6XKW - chains C and P of the 11 polymer chains in the assembly; structure by electron microscopy, 5.20 A resolution (low resolution: residue-level contacts below are approximate; hydrogen-bond / salt-bridge calls are withheld).

== Chain C (and P) ==
Molecule: Cytochrome b
Source organism: Rhodobacter capsulatus (strain ATCC BAA-309 / NBRC 16581 / SB1003)
Notes: chain P of this document is another copy of the same molecule, construct and numbering; everything in this record applies to it too
UniProtKB: D5ANZ3 (CYB_RHOCB); residue numbers follow UniProt; this construct covers 1-437
Sequence (437 residues; each row starts with the number of its first residue):
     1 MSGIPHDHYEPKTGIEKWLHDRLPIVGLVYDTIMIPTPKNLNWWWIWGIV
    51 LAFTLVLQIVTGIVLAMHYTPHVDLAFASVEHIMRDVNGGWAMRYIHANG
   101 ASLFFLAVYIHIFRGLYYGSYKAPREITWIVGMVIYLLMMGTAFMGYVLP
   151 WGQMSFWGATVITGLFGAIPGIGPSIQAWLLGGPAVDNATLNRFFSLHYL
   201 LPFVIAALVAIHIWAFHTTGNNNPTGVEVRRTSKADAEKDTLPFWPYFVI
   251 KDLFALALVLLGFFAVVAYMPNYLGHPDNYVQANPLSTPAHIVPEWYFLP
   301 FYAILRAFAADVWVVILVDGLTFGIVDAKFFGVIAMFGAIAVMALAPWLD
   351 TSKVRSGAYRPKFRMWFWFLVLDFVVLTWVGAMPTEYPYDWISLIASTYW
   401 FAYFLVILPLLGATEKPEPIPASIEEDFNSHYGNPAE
Not modelled in the structure: 1, 233-236, 429-437
Bound ions: heme c Fe site 1: His97, His198; heme c Fe site 2: His111, His212
Ligand contacts:
  - heme c (HEC), molecule 1: Trp45, Gly48, Ile49, Leu51, Ala52, Phe104, His111, Ile112, Arg114, Ser120, Arg125, Thr128, Trp129, Gly132, Met133, Ile135, Tyr136, Val209, His212, Phe216, Thr219, Gly220, Asn221, Asn222
  - heme c (HEC), molecule 2: Leu55, Gln58, Ile59, Gly62, Ile63, Leu65, Ala66, Tyr69, Arg94, His97, Ala98, Ala101, Phe104, Met139, Thr142, Ala143, Gly146, Tyr147, Leu149, Pro150, Phe195, His198, Tyr199, Pro202, Ile205, Asn279, Tyr297
Swiss-Prot annotation at these positions:
  - binding site (heme b): His97, His111, His198, His212
  - mutagenesis: Phe144 (F144L/S: Loss of binding affinity for ubiquinone and ubiquinol)

== Interface between chain C and chain P ==
Residue-residue contacts (39; chain C residue first):
  Trp18(C) - Pro124(P)
  Trp18(C) - Glu126(P)
  Asp21(C) - Ile127(P)
  Asp21(C) - Thr218(P)
  Arg22(C) - Ile211(P)
  Arg22(C) - Ala215(P)
  Leu23(C) - Trp214(P)
  Pro24(C) - Trp214(P)
  Ile63(C) - Ser196(P)
  Ile63(C) - Leu200(P)
  Met67(C) - Asn192(P)
  Tyr69(C) - Asn192(P)
  Thr70(C) - Pro71(P)
  Thr70(C) - His72(P)
  Pro71(C) - Thr70(P)
  Pro71(C) - Pro71(P)
  His72(C) - Thr70(P)
  Leu75(C) - Leu75(P)
  Pro124(C) - Trp18(P)
  Glu126(C) - Trp18(P)
  Ile127(C) - Asp21(P)
  Asn192(C) - Met67(P)
  Asn192(C) - Tyr69(P)
  Phe195(C) - Phe195(P)
  Ser196(C) - Ile63(P)
  Ser196(C) - Tyr199(P)
  Tyr199(C) - Ser196(P)
  Tyr199(C) - Tyr199(P)
  Tyr199(C) - Leu200(P)
  Leu200(C) - Ile63(P)
  Leu200(C) - Tyr199(P)
  Leu200(C) - Phe203(P)
  Phe203(C) - Leu200(P)
  Ile211(C) - Arg22(P)
  Trp214(C) - Leu23(P)
  Trp214(C) - Pro24(P)
  Ala215(C) - Arg22(P)
  Thr218(C) - Asp21(P)
  Thr219(C) - Asp21(P)
Interface residues without a listed pair, chain C (31 interface residues in all): His20, Ala66, His68, Ala189, Arg193
Interface residues without a listed pair, chain P (31 interface residues in all): His20, Ala66, His68, Ala189, Arg193, Thr219

== Summary ==
Chain C and chain P each contribute 31 residues to their interface. Chain C binds heme c. His97(C) and
His198(C) form the heme c Fe site 1. UniProt lists 4 heme b-binding residues and one mutagenesis site on chain
C.
Chain C and chain P are both Cytochrome b (Rhodobacter capsulatus (strain ATCC BAA-309 / NBRC 16581 /
SB1003)); the structure, R. capsulatus CIII2CIV bipartite super-complex (SC-2A) with CcoH/cy, was determined
by electron microscopy together with 6XI0, 6XKT, 6XKU, 6XKV, 6XKX and 6XKZ from the same study.
